8HH9 - chains B and G of the 7 polymer chains in the assembly; structure by electron microscopy, 3.60 A resolution.

== Chain B ==
Molecule: ATP synthase subunit alpha
From: Bacillus sp. PS3
Notes: EC 7.1.2.2
UniProtKB: A0A0M3VGF9 (A0A0M3VGF9_BACP3); residues 2-502 here = UniProt positions 2-502
Amino-acid sequence (501 residues; each row starts with the number of its first residue):
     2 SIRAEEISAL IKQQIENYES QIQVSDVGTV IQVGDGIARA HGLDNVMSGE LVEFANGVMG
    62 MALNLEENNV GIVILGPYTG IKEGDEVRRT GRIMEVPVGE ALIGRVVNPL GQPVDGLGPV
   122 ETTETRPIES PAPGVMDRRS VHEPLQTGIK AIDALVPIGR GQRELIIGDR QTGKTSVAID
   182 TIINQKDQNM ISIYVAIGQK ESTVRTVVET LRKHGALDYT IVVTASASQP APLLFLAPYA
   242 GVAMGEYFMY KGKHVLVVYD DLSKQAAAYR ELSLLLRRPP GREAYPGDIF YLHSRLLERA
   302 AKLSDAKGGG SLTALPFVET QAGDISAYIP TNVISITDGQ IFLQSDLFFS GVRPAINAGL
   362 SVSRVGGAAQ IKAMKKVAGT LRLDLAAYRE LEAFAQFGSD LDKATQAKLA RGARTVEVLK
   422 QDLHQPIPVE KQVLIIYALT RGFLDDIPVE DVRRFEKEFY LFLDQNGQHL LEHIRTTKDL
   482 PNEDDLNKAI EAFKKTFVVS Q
Not modelled in the structure: 2-23, 502
Construct notes: conflict P132 (Arg in A0A0M3VGF9), S193 (Cys in A0A0M3VGF9), F463 (Trp in A0A0M3VGF9)
Bound ions: Mg2+: T176 (together with ATP)
Residues lining bound ligands:
  - ATP (adenosine-5'-triphosphate), molecule 1: D170, R171, Q172, T173, G174, K175, T176, S177, E320, F349, R354, P355, Q422, L424
  - ATP, molecule 2: I335, S336, V363, R365

== Chain G ==
Molecule: ATP synthase gamma chain
From: Bacillus sp. PS3
UniProtKB: A0A0M4TPJ7 (A0A0M4TPJ7_BACP3); numbering as in UniProt (aligned over 2-285)
Amino-acid sequence (284 residues; numbered 2 to 285; the number before each row is that of its first residue):
     2 ASLRDIKTRI NATKKTSQIT KAMEMVSTSK LNRAEQNAKS FVPYMEKIQE VVANVALGAG
    62 GASHPMLVSR PVKKTGYLVI TSDRGLAGAY NSNVLRLVYQ TIQKRHASPD EYAIIVIGRV
   122 GLSFFRKRNM PVILDITRLP DQPSFADIKE IARKTVGLFA DGTFDELYMY YNHYVSAIQQ
   182 EVTERKLLPL TDLAENKQRT VYEFEPSQEE ILDVLLPQYA ESLIYGALLD AKASEHAARM
   242 TAMKNATDNA NELIRTLTLS YNRARQAAIT QEITEIVAGA NALQ
Not modelled in the structure: 285

== Chain B / chain G interface ==
Contacting residue pairs (4):
  R278(B) - N282(G)  hydrogen bond
  P281(B) - T275(G)
  A323(B) - L260(G)  hydrophobic
  D325(B) - R264(G)  salt bridge
Also at the interface, not in a pair above, chain B (6 interface residues in all): E284, A285
Also at the interface, not in a pair above, chain G (5 interface residues in all): T271

== Overview ==
The interface between chain B and chain G involves 6 residues on one side and 5 on the other; the contacts
include 1 hydrogen bond and 1 salt bridge. Among the polar pairs are D325(B)-R264(G) and R278(B)-N282(G).
Ligands of chain B: ATP.
Chain B is ATP synthase subunit alpha and chain G is ATP synthase gamma chain, both from Bacillus sp. PS3; the
structure, F1 domain of FoF1-ATPase from Bacillus PS3, 90 degrees, low ATP, was determined by electron
microscopy together with 8HH1, 8HH2, 8HH3, 8HH4, 8HH5, 8HH6 and 5 further entries from the same study.
